Entry 4D7A (X-ray diffraction, 1.80 A resolution); this record covers chains A and B.

# Chain A (and B)
Protein: tRNA threonylcarbamoyladenosine dehydratase
Source organism: Escherichia coli
Notes: EC 6.1.-.-; chain B of this document is another copy of the same molecule, construct and numbering; everything in this record applies to it too
UniProt: Q46927 (TCDA_ECOLI); residue numbers follow UniProt; this construct covers 1-268
Sequence (268 residues; numbered 1 to 268; the number before each row is that of its first residue):
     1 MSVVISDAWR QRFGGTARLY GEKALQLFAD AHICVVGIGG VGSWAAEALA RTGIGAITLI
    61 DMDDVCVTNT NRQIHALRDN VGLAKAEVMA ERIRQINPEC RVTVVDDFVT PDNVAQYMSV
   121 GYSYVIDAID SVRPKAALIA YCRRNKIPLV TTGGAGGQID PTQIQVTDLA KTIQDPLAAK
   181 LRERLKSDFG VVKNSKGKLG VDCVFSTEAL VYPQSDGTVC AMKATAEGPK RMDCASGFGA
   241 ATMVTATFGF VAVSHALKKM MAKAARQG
Unresolved in the structure: 1, 214-236, 268 (chain B: 1, 217-236, 268)
Bound ions: K+: Gln-158, Gln-174, Ser-206, Glu-208; Na+: Thr-162 (shared with Thr-162(B) of chain B)
Ligand contacts: adenosine monophosphate (AMP): Val-36, Gly-37, Ile-38, Gly-39, Gly-40, Val-41, Ile-60, Asp-61, Asp-63, Arg-72, Gln-73, Lys-85, Asp-107, Phe-108, Val-109, Ala-128, Ile-129, Asp-130, Ser-131, Pro-134
Reported in the primary citation:
  - binding site for adenosine monophosphate: Asn-69
  - conformationally variable residues (order/disorder transition): Gln-214 to Ser-236
  - Na+ coordination: Thr-162
  - K+ coordination: Gln-158

# Interface between chain A and chain B
Residue-residue contacts (116):
  Gln-11(A) / Val-67(B)
  Gln-11(A) / Thr-68(B)
  Arg-12(A) / Val-67(B)
  Arg-12(A) / Thr-70(B)
  Arg-12(A) / Asn-71(B)
  Gly-15(A) / Asn-71(B)
  Gly-15(A) / Gly-239(B)
  Gly-15(A) / Ala-240(B)  hydrogen bond (backbone-backbone)
  Thr-16(A) / Asn-71(B)
  Ala-17(A) / Gln-214(B)
  Ala-17(A) / Ser-215(B)
  Arg-18(A) / Tyr-212(B)
  Arg-18(A) / Pro-213(B)
  Arg-18(A) / Gln-214(B)  hydrogen bond (backbone-backbone)
  Arg-18(A) / Ser-215(B)
  Arg-18(A) / Asp-216(B)
  Arg-18(A) / Gly-237(B)  hydrogen bond (side chain-backbone)
  Arg-18(A) / Phe-238(B)  hydrogen bond (side chain-backbone)
  Arg-18(A) / Gly-239(B)
  Leu-19(A) / Gly-157(B)
  Leu-19(A) / Gln-158(B)
  Leu-19(A) / Ile-159(B)  hydrophobic
  Leu-19(A) / Val-211(B)
  Leu-19(A) / Gln-214(B)
  Leu-19(A) / Gly-239(B)
  Leu-19(A) / Ala-240(B)
  Leu-19(A) / Ala-241(B)  hydrophobic
  Tyr-20(A) / Ile-159(B)  hydrophobic
  Tyr-20(A) / Ala-241(B)
  Tyr-20(A) / Met-243(B)
  Gly-21(A) / Gln-214(B)
  Glu-22(A) / Ser-215(B)  hydrogen bond
  Trp-44(A) / Glu-47(B)
  Glu-47(A) / Trp-44(B)
  Ala-48(A) / Met-243(B)  hydrophobic
  Arg-51(A) / Thr-70(B)  hydrogen bond (side chain-backbone)
  Arg-51(A) / Asn-71(B)
  Arg-51(A) / Gln-73(B)  hydrogen bond (side chain-backbone)
  Arg-51(A) / Ile-74(B)  hydrogen bond (side chain-backbone)
  Arg-51(A) / Ala-76(B)  hydrogen bond (side chain-backbone)
  Arg-51(A) / Leu-77(B)
  Arg-51(A) / Thr-242(B)
  Thr-52(A) / Met-243(B)  hydrogen bond
  Val-67(A) / Gln-11(B)
  Val-67(A) / Arg-12(B)
  Thr-68(A) / Gln-11(B)
  Thr-70(A) / Arg-12(B)
  Thr-70(A) / Arg-51(B)  hydrogen bond (backbone-side chain)
  Thr-70(A) / Ile-96(B)
  Asn-71(A) / Arg-12(B)
  Asn-71(A) / Gly-15(B)
  Asn-71(A) / Thr-16(B)
  Asn-71(A) / Arg-51(B)
  Gln-73(A) / Arg-51(B)  hydrogen bond (backbone-side chain)
  Ile-74(A) / Arg-51(B)  hydrogen bond (backbone-side chain)
  Ile-74(A) / Ile-74(B)  hydrophobic
  Ile-74(A) / Arg-92(B)  hydrogen bond (backbone-side chain)
  Ala-76(A) / Arg-51(B)  hydrogen bond (backbone-side chain)
  Leu-77(A) / Arg-51(B)
  Leu-77(A) / Arg-92(B)
  Leu-77(A) / Gln-95(B)
  Leu-77(A) / Ile-96(B)  hydrophobic
  Arg-78(A) / Gln-95(B)  hydrogen bond (backbone-backbone)
  Arg-78(A) / Pro-98(B)
  Asp-79(A) / Gln-95(B)  hydrogen bond (backbone-side chain)
  Arg-92(A) / Ile-74(B)  hydrogen bond (side chain-backbone)
  Arg-92(A) / Leu-77(B)
  Arg-92(A) / Arg-92(B)
  Gln-95(A) / Leu-77(B)
  Gln-95(A) / Arg-78(B)  hydrogen bond (backbone-backbone)
  Gln-95(A) / Asp-79(B)  hydrogen bond (side chain-backbone)
  Ile-96(A) / Thr-70(B)
  Ile-96(A) / Leu-77(B)  hydrophobic
  Pro-98(A) / Arg-78(B)
  Gly-157(A) / Leu-19(B)
  Gln-158(A) / Leu-19(B)
  Ile-159(A) / Leu-19(B)  hydrophobic
  Ile-159(A) / Tyr-20(B)  hydrophobic
  Ile-159(A) / Ser-254(B)
  Pro-161(A) / Ser-254(B)
  Thr-162(A) / Ile-164(B)
  Thr-162(A) / Val-251(B)
  Ile-164(A) / Thr-162(B)
  Val-211(A) / Leu-19(B)
  Pro-213(A) / Arg-18(B)
  Gly-237(A) / Arg-18(B)  hydrogen bond (backbone-side chain)
  Phe-238(A) / Arg-18(B)
  Gly-239(A) / Gly-15(B)
  Gly-239(A) / Arg-18(B)
  Gly-239(A) / Leu-19(B)
  Ala-240(A) / Gly-15(B)  hydrogen bond (backbone-backbone)
  Ala-240(A) / Leu-19(B)
  Ala-241(A) / Leu-19(B)  hydrophobic
  Ala-241(A) / Tyr-20(B)
  Thr-242(A) / Arg-51(B)
  Thr-242(A) / Phe-250(B)
  Met-243(A) / Tyr-20(B)
  Met-243(A) / Ala-48(B)  hydrophobic
  Met-243(A) / Thr-52(B)  hydrogen bond
  Met-243(A) / Phe-250(B)
  Met-243(A) / Val-253(B)  hydrophobic
  Met-243(A) / Ser-254(B)
  Met-243(A) / Leu-257(B)  hydrophobic
  Ala-246(A) / Phe-250(B)  hydrophobic
  Thr-247(A) / Thr-247(B)
  Thr-247(A) / Phe-250(B)
  Phe-250(A) / Met-243(B)
  Phe-250(A) / Ala-246(B)  hydrophobic
  Phe-250(A) / Thr-247(B)
  Phe-250(A) / Phe-250(B)  hydrophobic
  Val-251(A) / Thr-162(B)
  Val-253(A) / Met-243(B)  hydrophobic
  Ser-254(A) / Ile-159(B)
  Ser-254(A) / Pro-161(B)
  Ser-254(A) / Met-243(B)
  Leu-257(A) / Met-243(B)  hydrophobic
Other interface residues (no listed pair), chain A (53 interface residues in all): Phe-13, Gln-165
Other interface residues (no listed pair), chain B (54 interface residues in all): Phe-13, Gln-165

# In short
53 residues of chain A and 54 residues of chain B are in contact; the contacts include 23 hydrogen bonds.
Polar pairs include Arg-18(A)/Gly-237(B), Arg-18(A)/Phe-238(B) and Glu-22(A)/Ser-215(B). Chain A binds
adenosine monophosphate. Gln-158(A), Gln-174(A), Ser-206(A) and Glu-208(A) form the K+ site. The paper reports
a binding site for adenosine monophosphate at Asn-69(A); Na+ coordination by Thr-162(A).
Both chains are tRNA threonylcarbamoyladenosine dehydratase (Escherichia coli). Entry 4D7A (Crystal structure
of E. coli tRNA N6-threonylcarbamoyladenosine dehydratase, TcdA, in complex with AMP at 1.801 Angstroem ...)
was determined by X-ray diffraction (same publication as 4D79).
